Entry 7TJZ (electron microscopy, 4.40 A resolution (low resolution: residue-level contacts below are approximate; hydrogen-bond / salt-bridge calls are withheld)); this record covers chains A and O of the 27 polymer chains in the assembly.

== Chain A ==
Molecule: ATP synthase subunit alpha
Organism: Saccharomyces cerevisiae
UniProt: P07251 (ATPA_YEAST); residues 1-510 here correspond to UniProt positions 36-545 (UniProt number = residue number + 35)
Chain sequence (510 residues; row label = number of the first residue in the row):
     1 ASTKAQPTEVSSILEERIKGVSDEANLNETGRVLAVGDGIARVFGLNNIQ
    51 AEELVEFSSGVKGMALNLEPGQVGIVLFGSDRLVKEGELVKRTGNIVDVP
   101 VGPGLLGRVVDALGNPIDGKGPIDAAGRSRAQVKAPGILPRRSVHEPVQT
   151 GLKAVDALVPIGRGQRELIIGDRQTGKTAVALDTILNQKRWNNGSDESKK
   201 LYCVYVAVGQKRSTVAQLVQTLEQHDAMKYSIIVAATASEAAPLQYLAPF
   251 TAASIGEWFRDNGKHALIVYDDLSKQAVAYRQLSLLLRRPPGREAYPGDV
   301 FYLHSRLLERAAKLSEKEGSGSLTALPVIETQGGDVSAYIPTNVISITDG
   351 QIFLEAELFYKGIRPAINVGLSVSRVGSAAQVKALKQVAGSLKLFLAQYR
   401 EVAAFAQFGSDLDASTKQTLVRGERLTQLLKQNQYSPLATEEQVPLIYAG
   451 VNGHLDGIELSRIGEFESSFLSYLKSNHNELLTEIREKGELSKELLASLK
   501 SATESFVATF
Disordered / not traced: 1-8, 408-409, 510
Swiss-Prot annotation at these positions:
  - binding site (ATP): Gly171 to Thr178
  - site: Ser372 (Required for activity)
  - modified residue (Phosphoserine): Ser22, Ser143

== Chain O ==
Molecule: ATP synthase subunit 5
Organism: Saccharomyces cerevisiae
UniProt: P09457 (ATPO_YEAST); residues 1-195 here correspond to UniProt positions 18-212 (UniProt number = residue number + 17)
Chain sequence (195 residues; row label = number of the first residue in the row):
     1 ASKAAAPPPVRLFGVEGTYATALYQAAAKNSSIDAAFQSLQKVESTVKKN
    51 PKLGHLLLNPALSLKDRNSVIDAIVETHKNLDGYVVNLLKVLSENNRLGC
   101 FEKIASDFGVLNDAHNGLLKGTVTSAEPLDPKSFKRIEKALSASKLVGQG
   151 KSLKLENVVKPEIKGGLIVELGDKTVDLSISTKIQKLNKVLEDSI
Disordered / not traced: 1-6, 194-195

== How chain A and chain O interact ==
Contacting residue pairs (7; chain A residue first):
  Asn26(A) with Thr175(O)
  Leu27(A) with Lys174(O); Thr175(O)
  Asn28(A) with Asp173(O); Lys174(O)
  Glu29(A) with Asp173(O)
  Thr30(A) with Asp173(O)
Also at the interface, not in a pair above, chain O (4 interface residues in all): Val176

== In short ==
The interface between chain A and chain O involves 5 residues on one side and 4 on the other. UniProt lists 8
ATP-binding residues on chain A.
Here chain A is ATP synthase subunit alpha and chain O is ATP synthase subunit 5, both from Saccharomyces
cerevisiae. Entry 7TJZ (Yeast ATP synthase State 1catalytic(b) without exogenous ATP backbone model) was
determined by electron microscopy together with 7TJS, 7TJT, 7TJU, 7TJV, 7TJW, 7TJX and 30 further entries from
the same study.
